PDB entry 7M2W | electron microscopy, 3.00 A resolution | chains F and Y of the 12 polymer chains in the assembly

Chain F:
Protein: Spindle pole body component SPC98
Source organism: Saccharomyces cerevisiae (strain ATCC 204508 / S288c)
UniProtKB: P53540 (SPC98_YEAST); residue numbers follow UniProt; this construct covers 1-846
Chain sequence (846 residues; row label = number of the first residue in the row):
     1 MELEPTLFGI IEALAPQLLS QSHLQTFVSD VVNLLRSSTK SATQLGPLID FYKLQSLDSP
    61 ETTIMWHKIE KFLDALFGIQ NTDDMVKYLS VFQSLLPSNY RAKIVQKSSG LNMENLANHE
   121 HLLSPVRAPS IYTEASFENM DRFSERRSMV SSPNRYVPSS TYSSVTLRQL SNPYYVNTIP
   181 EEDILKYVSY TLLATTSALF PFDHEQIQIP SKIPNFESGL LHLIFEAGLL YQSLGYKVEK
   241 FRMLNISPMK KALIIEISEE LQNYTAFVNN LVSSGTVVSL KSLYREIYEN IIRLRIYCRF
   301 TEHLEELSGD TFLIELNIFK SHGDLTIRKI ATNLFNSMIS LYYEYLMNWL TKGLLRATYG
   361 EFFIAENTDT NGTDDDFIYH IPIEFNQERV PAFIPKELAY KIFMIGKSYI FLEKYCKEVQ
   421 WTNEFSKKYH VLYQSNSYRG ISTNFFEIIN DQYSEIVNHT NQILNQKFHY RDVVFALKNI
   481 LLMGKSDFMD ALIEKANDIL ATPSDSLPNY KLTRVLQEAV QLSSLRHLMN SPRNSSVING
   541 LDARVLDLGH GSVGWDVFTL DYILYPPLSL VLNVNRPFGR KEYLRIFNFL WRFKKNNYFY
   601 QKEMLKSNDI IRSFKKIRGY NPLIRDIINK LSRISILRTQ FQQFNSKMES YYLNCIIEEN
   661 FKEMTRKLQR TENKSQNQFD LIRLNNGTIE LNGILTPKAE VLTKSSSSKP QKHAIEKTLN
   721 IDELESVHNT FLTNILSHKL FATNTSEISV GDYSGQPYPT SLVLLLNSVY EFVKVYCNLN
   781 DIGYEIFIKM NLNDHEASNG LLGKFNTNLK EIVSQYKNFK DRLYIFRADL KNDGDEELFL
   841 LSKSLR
Unresolved in the structure: 1-162, 705-714
UniProt features mapped onto this chain:
  - modified residue (Phosphoserine): Ser-124, Ser-136

Chain Y:
Protein: Spindle pole body component 110
Source organism: Saccharomyces cerevisiae (strain ATCC 204508 / S288c)
UniProtKB: P32380 (SP110_YEAST); residue numbers follow UniProt; this construct covers 1-220
Chain sequence (220 residues; row label = number of the first residue in the row):
     1 MDEASHLPNG SLKNMEFTPV GFIKSKRNTT QTQVVSPTKV PNANNGDENE GPVKKRQRRS
    61 IDDTIDSTRL FSEASQFDDS FPEIKANIPP SPRSGNVDKS RKRNLIDDLK KDVPMSQPLK
   121 EQEVREHQMK KERFDRALES KLLGKRHITY ANSDISNKEL YINEIKSLKH EIKELRKEKN
   181 DTLNNYDTLE EETDDLKNRL QALEKELDAK NKIVNSRKVD
Unresolved in the structure: 1-111, 207-220
UniProt features mapped onto this chain:
  - motif: Lys-54 to Arg-59 (Nuclear localization signal)
  - modified residue: Thr-18 (Phosphothreonine), Ser-60 (Phosphoserine), Thr-64 (Phosphothreonine), Thr-68 (Phosphothreonine), Ser-80 (Phosphoserine)
  - mutagenesis: Ser-91 (S91A: Leads to a mild increase in the proportion of preanaphase spindles at the expense of elongated spindles)

Chain F / chain Y interface:
Pairs across the interface - 13 pairs, chain F then chain Y:
  Arg-299(F) / Glu-159(Y)
  Arg-299(F) / Leu-160(Y)
  Phe-300(F) / Glu-159(Y)
  Glu-302(F) / Glu-159(Y)
  His-303(F) / Lys-158(Y)
  Leu-307(F) / Lys-158(Y)
  Phe-312(F) / Glu-159(Y)
  Glu-315(F) / Asn-157(Y)  hydrogen bond
  Glu-315(F) / Lys-158(Y)
  Glu-315(F) / Glu-159(Y)
  Ile-318(F) / Asn-157(Y)
  Phe-319(F) / Asn-157(Y)
  Phe-319(F) / Glu-159(Y)

Overview:
9 residues of chain F and 4 residues of chain Y are in contact; the contacts include 1 hydrogen bond. The
hydrogen-bonded pair is Glu-315(F)/Asn-157(Y). Curated annotation (UniProt) lists one mutagenesis site on
chain Y.
Chain F is Spindle pole body component SPC98 and chain Y is Spindle pole body component 110, both from
Saccharomyces cerevisiae (strain ATCC 204508 / S288c); the structure, Engineered disulfide cross-linked closed
conformation of the Yeast gamma-TuRC(SS), was determined by electron microscopy, deposited together with 7M2X,
7M2Y, 7M2Z and 7M3P.
